3RFV - chains B and C of the 3 polymer chains in the assembly; structure by X-ray diffraction, 2.10 A resolution.

Chain B (and C):
Molecule: Uronate dehydrogenase
Organism: Agrobacterium tumefaciens
Notes: EC 1.1.1.203; chain C of this document is another copy of the same molecule, construct and numbering; everything in this record applies to it too
UniProtKB: Q7CRQ0 (Q7CRQ0_AGRT5); residues 3-267 here correspond to UniProt positions 1-265 (UniProt number = residue number - 2)
Chain sequence (267 residues; row label = number of the first residue in the row):
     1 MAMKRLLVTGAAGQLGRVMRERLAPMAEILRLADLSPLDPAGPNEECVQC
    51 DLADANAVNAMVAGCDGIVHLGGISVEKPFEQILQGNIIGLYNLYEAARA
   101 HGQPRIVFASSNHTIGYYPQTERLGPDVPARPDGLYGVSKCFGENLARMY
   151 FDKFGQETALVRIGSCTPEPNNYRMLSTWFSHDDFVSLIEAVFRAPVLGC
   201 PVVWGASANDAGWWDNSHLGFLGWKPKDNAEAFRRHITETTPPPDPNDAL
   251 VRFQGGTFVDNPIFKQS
Not modelled in the structure: 1, 267
Sequence notes: expression tag (1-2)
Ligand contacts:
  - D-galactaro-1,5-lactone (15L): Ser75, Val76, Ser111, Asn112, His113, Tyr136, Gly164, Ser165, Arg174, Phe258
  - NADH (NAI; 1,4-dihydronicotinamide adenine dinucleotide): Gly10, Ala12, Gly13, Gln14, Leu15, Gly16, Asp34, Leu35, Ser36, Cys50, Asp51, Leu52, Leu71, Gly72, Gly73, Ile74, Ser75, Gly86, Ala109, Ser110, Ser111, Asn112, Tyr136, Lys140, Ile163, Gly164, Ser165, Cys166
UniProt features mapped onto this chain:
  - active site: Tyr136 (Proton acceptor)
  - binding site (NAD(+)): Gln14, Leu15, Asp34 to Ser36, Asp51, Leu52, Leu71 to Ser75, Lys140, Cys166
  - binding site (substrate): Ser75, Ser111 to His113, Ser165, Arg174
What the authors report for this chain:
  - binding site for NADH: Gln14, Leu15, Asp34, Leu35, Ser36, Asp51, Leu52, Ser75, Tyr136, Lys140, Ile163, Cys166
  - specificity-determining residues: Asp34, Arg174 (proposed by the authors, not directly observed)
  - binding site for D-galactaro-1,5-lactone: Ser75, Ser111, Tyr136, Arg174
  - catalytic residues: Ser111, Tyr136 (proposed by the authors, not directly observed)

Chain B / chain C interface:
Contacting residue pairs - 68 pairs, chain B then chain C:
  Phe80(B) - Tyr92(C)  hydrophobic
  Leu84(B) - Leu84(C)  hydrophobic
  Leu84(B) - Ile88(C)  hydrophobic
  Leu84(B) - Ile89(C)  hydrophobic
  Ile88(B) - Phe142(C)  hydrophobic
  Ile89(B) - Leu84(C)  hydrophobic
  Tyr92(B) - Phe80(C)  hydrophobic
  Tyr92(B) - Leu135(C)  hydrophobic
  Tyr92(B) - Ile263(C)
  Glu96(B) - Ile263(C)
  Glu96(B) - Lys265(C)  salt bridge
  Arg99(B) - Ile263(C)
  Arg99(B) - Lys265(C)
  Tyr117(B) - Asp152(C)
  Tyr117(B) - Lys153(C)  hydrogen bond
  Asp127(B) - Asp127(C)
  Asp127(B) - Pro129(C)
  Pro129(B) - Asp127(C)
  Ala130(B) - Asn145(C)
  Ala130(B) - Arg148(C)
  Arg131(B) - Arg148(C)
  Arg131(B) - Asp152(C)  salt bridge
  Pro132(B) - Asn145(C)
  Pro132(B) - Met149(C)
  Asp133(B) - Met149(C)
  Asp133(B) - Lys153(C)  hydrogen bond (backbone-side chain)
  Gly134(B) - Met149(C)
  Leu135(B) - Leu146(C)  hydrophobic
  Leu135(B) - Met149(C)  hydrophobic
  Val138(B) - Phe142(C)  hydrophobic
  Val138(B) - Asn145(C)
  Val138(B) - Met149(C)  hydrophobic
  Cys141(B) - Asn145(C)
  Phe142(B) - Ile88(C)  hydrophobic
  Phe142(B) - Val138(C)  hydrophobic
  Asn145(B) - Pro132(C)
  Asn145(B) - Val138(C)
  Asn145(B) - Cys141(C)
  Asn145(B) - Asn145(C)
  Leu146(B) - Leu135(C)  hydrophobic
  Leu146(B) - Val138(C)  hydrophobic
  Arg148(B) - Ala130(C)
  Arg148(B) - Arg131(C)
  Met149(B) - Pro132(C)
  Met149(B) - Asp133(C)
  Met149(B) - Gly134(C)
  Met149(B) - Leu135(C)  hydrophobic
  Met149(B) - Val138(C)  hydrophobic
  Tyr150(B) - Ile263(C)
  Asp152(B) - Tyr117(C)
  Asp152(B) - Arg131(C)  salt bridge
  Lys153(B) - Tyr117(C)  hydrogen bond
  Lys153(B) - Asp133(C)  hydrogen bond (side chain-backbone)
  Lys153(B) - Phe258(C)  hydrogen bond (side chain-backbone)
  Lys153(B) - Val259(C)  hydrogen bond (side chain-backbone)
  Lys153(B) - Asn261(C)  hydrogen bond (side chain-backbone)
  Phe154(B) - Ile263(C)  hydrophobic
  Phe258(B) - Lys153(C)  hydrogen bond (backbone-side chain)
  Val259(B) - Lys153(C)  hydrogen bond (backbone-side chain)
  Asn261(B) - Lys153(C)  hydrogen bond (backbone-side chain)
  Ile263(B) - Tyr92(C)
  Ile263(B) - Glu96(C)
  Ile263(B) - Arg99(C)
  Ile263(B) - Tyr150(C)
  Ile263(B) - Phe154(C)  hydrophobic
  Lys265(B) - Tyr92(C)
  Lys265(B) - Glu96(C)  salt bridge
  Lys265(B) - Arg99(C)
Also at the interface, not in a pair above, chain B (33 interface residues in all): Asp260

Summary:
Chain B and chain C form an interface of 33 and 32 residues respectively, with 10 hydrogen bonds and 4 salt
bridges. Polar contacts include Glu96(B)-Lys265(C), Arg131(B)-Asp152(C) and Tyr117(B)-Lys153(C). Bound to
chain B: NADH and D-galactaro-1,5-lactone. From the paper: catalytic residues Ser111(B) and Tyr136(B); a
binding site for NADH at Gln14(B), Leu15(B) and Asp34(B) among others.
Both chains are Uronate dehydrogenase (Agrobacterium tumefaciens). Entry 3RFV (Crystal structure of Uronate
dehydrogenase from Agrobacterium tumefaciens complexed with NADH and product) was determined by X-ray
diffraction (same publication as 3RFT and 3RFX).
